7DKJ - chains E and H of the 9 polymer chains in the assembly; structure by electron microscopy, 3.70 A resolution.

# Chain E
Protein: Hemagglutinin
From: Influenza A virus (A/Okuda/1957(H2N2))
UniProt: A0A0A7E4R0 (A0A0A7E4R0_9INFA); residues 3-503 here correspond to UniProt positions 16-516 (UniProt number = residue number + 13)
Chain sequence (599 residues; row label = number of the first residue in the row; numbers below 1 keep their minus sign (Met-35 is residue -35)):
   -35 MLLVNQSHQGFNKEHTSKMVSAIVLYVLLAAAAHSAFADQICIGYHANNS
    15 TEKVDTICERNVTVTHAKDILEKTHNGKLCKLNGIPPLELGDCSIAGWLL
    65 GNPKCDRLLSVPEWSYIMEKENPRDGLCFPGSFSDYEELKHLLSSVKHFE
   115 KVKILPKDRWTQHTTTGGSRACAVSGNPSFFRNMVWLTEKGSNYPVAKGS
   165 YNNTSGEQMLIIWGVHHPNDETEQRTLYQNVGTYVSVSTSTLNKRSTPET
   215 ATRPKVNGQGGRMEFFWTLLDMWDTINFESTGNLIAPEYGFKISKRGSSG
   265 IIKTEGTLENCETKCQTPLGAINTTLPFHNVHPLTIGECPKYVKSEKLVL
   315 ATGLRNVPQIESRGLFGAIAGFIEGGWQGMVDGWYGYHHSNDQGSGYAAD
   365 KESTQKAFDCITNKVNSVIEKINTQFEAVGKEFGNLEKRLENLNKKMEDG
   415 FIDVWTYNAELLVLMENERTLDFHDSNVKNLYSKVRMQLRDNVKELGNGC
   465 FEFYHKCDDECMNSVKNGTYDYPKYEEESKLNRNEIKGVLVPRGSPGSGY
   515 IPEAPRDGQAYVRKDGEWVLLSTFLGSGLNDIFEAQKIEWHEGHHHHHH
Unresolved in the structure: -35 to 1, 500-563
Sequence notes: initiating methionine (-35); expression tag (-34 to 2, 504-563); engineered mutation Cys22 (Leu35 in A0A0A7E4R0), Phe93 (Tyr106 in A0A0A7E4R0), Ser98 (Asn111 in A0A0A7E4R0), Cys374 (Gly387 in A0A0A7E4R0)
Disulfides: Cys6-Cys464, Cys44-Cys275, Cys57-Cys69, Cys92-Cys136, Cys279-Cys303, Cys471-Cys475
Glycans and other covalent adducts: N-acetylglucosamine (NAG) linked to Asn13, Asn25, Asn166, Asn287; glycan linked to Asn481

# Chain H
Protein: Fv-clasp light chain
From: Mus musculus
Chain sequence (189 residues; each row starts with the number of its first residue; numbers below 1 keep their minus sign (Met-29 is residue -29)):
   -29 MKDHLIHNHHKHEHAHAEHLYFQGSSGSSGDIQMTQSPASLSVSVGETVT
    21 ITCRASENIYSNLAWYQQKQGKSPQLLVYAATNLADGVPSRFSGSGSGTQ
    71 YSLKINSLQSEDFGSYYCQHFWGTPWTFGGGTKLEIKAGSDYEFLKSWTV
   121 EDLQKRLLALDPMMEQEIEEIRQKYQCKRQPILDAIEAK
Unresolved in the structure: -29 to 0
Disulfides: Cys23-Cys88

# Chain E / chain H interface
Residue-residue contacts (7; chain E residue first):
  Tyr361(E) - Tyr30(H)
  Ala362(E) - Tyr30(H)  hydrophobic
  Lys365(E) - Ser31(H)
  Lys365(E) - Ala50(H)
  Glu366(E) - Asn53(H)
  Gln369(E) - Tyr49(H)
  Asn477(E) - Ser67(H)  hydrogen bond
Interface residues without a listed pair, chain E (9 interface residues in all): Asp346, His353, Gly360
Interface residues without a listed pair, chain H (8 interface residues in all): Asn32, Trp92

# In short
9 residues of chain E and 8 residues of chain H are in contact, with 1 hydrogen bond. The hydrogen-bonded pair
is Asn477(E)-Ser67(H). Covalently linked N-acetylglucosamine: at Asn13(E), Asn25(E), Asn166(E) and Asn287(E).
Chain E is Hemagglutinin (Influenza A virus (A/Okuda/1957(H2N2))) and chain H is Fv-clasp light chain (Mus
musculus); the structure, Hemagglutinin Influenza A virus (A/Okuda/1957(H2N2) bound with a neutralizing
antibody, was determined by electron microscopy.
